Entry 6B5R (X-ray diffraction, 1.77 A resolution); this record covers chains L and A of the 3 polymer chains in the assembly.

# Chain L
Molecule: CIS42 Fab Light chain
From: Homo sapiens
Notes: antibody fragment or engineered binder
Amino-acid sequence (216 residues; row label = number of the first residue in the row; note: 1 number in that range is skipped by the numbering (no residue carries it; nothing is unmodelled there); a row labelled like 27A-27C holds insertion residues (27A, then the next letters in order)):
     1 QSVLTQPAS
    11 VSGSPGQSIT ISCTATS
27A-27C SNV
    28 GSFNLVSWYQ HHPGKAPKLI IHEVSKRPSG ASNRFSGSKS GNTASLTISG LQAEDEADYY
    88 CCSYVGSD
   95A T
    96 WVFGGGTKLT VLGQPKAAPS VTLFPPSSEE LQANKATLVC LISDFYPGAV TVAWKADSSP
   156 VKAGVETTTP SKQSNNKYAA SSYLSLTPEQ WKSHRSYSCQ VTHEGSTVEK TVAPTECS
Unresolved in the structure: 210-213
Disulfide bonds: Cys-23/Cys-88, Cys-135/Cys-194

# Chain A
Molecule: PfCSP peptide 21: ASN-PRO-ASP-PRO-ASN-ALA-ASN-PRO-ASN-VAL-ASP-PRO-ASN
Amino-acid sequence (15 residues; numbered 1 to 15; the number before each row is that of its first residue):
     1 NPDPNANPNV DPNAN
Unresolved in the structure: 14-15

# Chain L / chain A interface
Pairs across the interface (6):
  Val-27C(L) / Asn-1(A)  hydrogen bond (backbone-side chain)
  Leu-32(L) / Asn-1(A)
  Leu-32(L) / Pro-4(A)  hydrophobic
  Glu-50(L) / Pro-4(A)
  Tyr-91(L) / Asn-1(A)
  Tyr-91(L) / Pro-2(A)
Other interface residues (no listed pair), chain L (9 interface residues in all): Gly-28, Ser-29, Phe-30, Asp-95, Trp-96
Other interface residues (no listed pair), chain A (4 interface residues in all): Pro-8

# Overview
9 residues of chain L face 4 of chain A across their interface, with 1 hydrogen bond. Its one hydrogen-bonded
contact is Val-27C(L)/Asn-1(A).
Here chain L is CIS42 Fab Light chain (Homo sapiens) and chain A is PfCSP peptide 21:
ASN-PRO-ASP-PRO-ASN-ALA-ASN-PRO-ASN-VAL-ASP-PRO-ASN. Entry 6B5R (Structure of PfCSP peptide 21 with human
antibody CIS42) was determined by X-ray diffraction together with 6B5P, 6B5S and 6B5T from the same study.
